3T0V - chain A; structure by X-ray diffraction, 1.45 A resolution.

== Chain A ==
Name: immunoglobulin variable lambda domain
Source organism: Homo sapiens
Chain sequence (123 residues; row label = number of the first residue in the row; note: 1 number in that range is skipped by the numbering (no residue carries it; nothing is unmodelled there); a row labelled like 27A-27B holds insertion residues (27A, then the next letters in order)):
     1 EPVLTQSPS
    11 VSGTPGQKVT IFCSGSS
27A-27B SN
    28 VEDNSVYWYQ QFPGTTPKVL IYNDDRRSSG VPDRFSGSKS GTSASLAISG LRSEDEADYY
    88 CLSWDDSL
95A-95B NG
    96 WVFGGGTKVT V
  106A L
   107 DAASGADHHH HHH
Unresolved in the structure: 110-119
Disulfide bonds: Cys23-Cys88
Modified positions: Glu1 (pyroglutamic acid; PCA)

== Overview ==
Chain A is immunoglobulin variable lambda domain (Homo sapiens); the structure, Unliganded fluorogen
activating protein M8VL, was determined by X-ray diffraction, deposited together with 3T0W and 3T0X.
